Entry 8CZ5 (X-ray diffraction, 2.65 A resolution); this record covers chains H and L of the 3 polymer chains in the assembly.

[Chain H]
Name: Fab 2D9 Heavy Chain
Source organism: Mus musculus
Notes: antibody fragment or engineered binder
Chain sequence (222 residues; each row starts with the number of its first residue):
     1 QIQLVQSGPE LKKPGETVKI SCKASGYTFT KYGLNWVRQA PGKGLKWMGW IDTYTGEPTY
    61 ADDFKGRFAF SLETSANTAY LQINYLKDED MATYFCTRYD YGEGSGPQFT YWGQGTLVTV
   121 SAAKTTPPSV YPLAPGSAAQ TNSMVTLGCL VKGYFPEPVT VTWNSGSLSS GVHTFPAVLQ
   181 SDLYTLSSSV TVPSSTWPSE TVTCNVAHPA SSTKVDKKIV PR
Disulfides: C22-C96, C149-C204
Bound ions: Cd2+: D182 (together with acetate ion) (shared with E185(L), H189(L) of chain L)

[Chain L]
Name: Fab 2D9 Light Chain
Source organism: Mus musculus
Notes: antibody fragment or engineered binder
Chain sequence (213 residues; each row starts with the number of its first residue):
     1 ELVMTQTPAS LSVSVGETVT ITCRASDNIY SNLAWYQQKQ GKSPQLLVFA ATNLADGVPS
    61 RFSGSGSGTQ YSLKINSLQS EDFGNYYCQH FWGIPWTFGG GTKLELKRAD AAPTVSIFPP
   121 SSEQLTSGGA SVVCFLNNFY PKDINVKWKI DGSERQNGVL NSWTDQDSKD STYSMSSTLT
   181 LTKDEYERHN SYTCEATHKT STSPIVKSFN RNE
Disulfides: C23-C88, C134-C194
Bound ions: Cd2+: E185, H189 (together with acetate ion) (shared with D182(H) of chain H)

[Interface between chain H and chain L]
Pairs across the interface - 73 pairs, chain H then chain L:
  N35(H) with W96(L)
  V37(H) with F98(L), hydrophobic
  Q39(H) with Q38(L), hydrogen bond; Y87(L), hydrogen bond
  K43(H) with Y87(L)
  G44(H) with Y87(L)
  L45(H) with Y87(L), hydrophobic; F98(L)
  W47(H) with I94(L), hydrophobic; P95(L), hydrophobic; W96(L)
  W50(H) with I94(L), hydrophobic; W96(L), hydrophobic
  T59(H) with I94(L)
  F95(H) with S43(L)
  Y99(H) with F91(L), hydrophobic; W96(L), hydrophobic
  G104(H) with F49(L)
  S105(H) with F49(L)
  G106(H) with F49(L)
  P107(H) with N32(L); F91(L)
  Q108(H) with Y36(L); L46(L); F49(L); F91(L)
  F109(H) with Y36(L), hydrogen bond (backbone-side chain); L46(L); Q89(L); F91(L), hydrophobic; W96(L), hydrophobic
  W112(H) with Y36(L), hydrophobic; P44(L)
  G113(H) with S43(L), hydrogen bond (backbone-side chain)
  Y131(H) with S121(L); Q124(L)
  P132(H) with S121(L); E123(L)
  L133(H) with F118(L); V133(L), hydrophobic
  A134(H) with F118(L)
  G136(H) with P119(L)
  T146(H) with S116(L); F118(L)
  G148(H) with F135(L)
  L150(H) with S131(L); V133(L), hydrophobic
  K152(H) with Q124(L); S131(L); T180(L)
  H173(H) with N137(L), hydrogen bond; N138(L); S174(L), hydrogen bond
  F175(H) with F135(L), hydrophobic; N137(L); S162(L); T164(L); S174(L); M175(L); S176(L)
  P176(H) with S162(L), hydrogen bond (backbone-side chain); W163(L)
  V178(H) with N161(L)
  L179(H) with L160(L)
  Q180(H) with L160(L)
  S187(H) with F135(L); S176(L), hydrogen bond
  S188(H) with F135(L)
  S189(H) with F135(L); N137(L)
  K217(H) with E123(L)
  R222(H) with P119(L), hydrogen bond (side chain-backbone); P120(L), hydrogen bond (side chain-backbone)
Also at the interface, not in a pair above, chain H (51 interface residues in all): Y60, A61, Y101, T110, Q114, V130, P135, A138, L147, T174, T185, T191
Also at the interface, not in a pair above, chain L (40 interface residues in all): A34, K42, A50, S127, E213

[Summary]
51 residues of chain H and 40 residues of chain L are in contact, with 10 hydrogen bonds. Polar pairs include
Q39(H)-Q38(L), Q39(H)-Y87(L) and F109(H)-Y36(L). D182(H), E185(L) and H189(L) coordinate Cd2+.
Here chain H is Fab 2D9 Heavy Chain and chain L is Fab 2D9 Light Chain, both from Mus musculus. Entry 8CZ5
(N11 P domain 2D9 Fab P complex) was determined by X-ray diffraction, deposited together with 8CYL.
